PDB entry 6AR2 | X-ray diffraction, 1.55 A resolution | chains A and C

Chain A:
Name: Sarcolemmal membrane-associated protein
From: Homo sapiens
UniProtKB: Q14BN4 (SLMAP_HUMAN); residues 1-140 here = UniProt positions 1-140
Amino-acid sequence (140 residues; numbered 1 to 140; the number before each row is that of its first residue):
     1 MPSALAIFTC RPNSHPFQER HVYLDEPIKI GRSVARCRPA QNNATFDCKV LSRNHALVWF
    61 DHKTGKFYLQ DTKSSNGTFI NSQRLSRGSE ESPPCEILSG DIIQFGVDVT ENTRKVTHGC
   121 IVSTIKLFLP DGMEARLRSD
Disordered / not traced: 1, 136-140

Chain C:
Name: Asp-gly-tpo-met-lys-arg
Amino-acid sequence (10 residues; row label = number of the first residue in the row):
   373 EEEDGTMKRN
Disordered / not traced: 373-375, 382
Modified residues: T378 (phosphothreonine; TPO)

Chain A / chain C interface:
Contacting residue pairs (25):
  R32(A) with D376(C), hydrogen bond (side chain-backbone); G377(C); T378(C)
  K49(A) with T378(C); M379(C), hydrogen bond (backbone-backbone)
  V50(A) with T378(C); M379(C)
  L51(A) with T378(C)
  S52(A) with T378(C)
  R53(A) with D376(C), salt bridge; T378(C)
  S75(A) with T378(C); K380(C)
  N76(A) with T378(C); M379(C), hydrogen bond (side chain-backbone); K380(C); R381(C), hydrogen bond (side chain-backbone)
  V107(A) with R381(C)
  D108(A) with R381(C), hydrogen bond (backbone-side chain)
  V109(A) with M379(C); K380(C); R381(C)
  T110(A) with M379(C)
  E111(A) with M379(C)
  H118(A) with M379(C), hydrogen bond
Also at the interface, not in a pair above, chain A (15 interface residues in all): V116
The authors on this interface:
  - specific contacts: R32(A)-T378(C), S52(A)-T378(C), R53(A)-T378(C), R53(A)-D376(C) (hydrogen bond), S75(A)-T378(C), V107(A)-R381(C) (hydrophobic contact), D108(A)-R381(C) (backbone contact), V109(A)-R381(C) (hydrophobic contact)
  - interface residues, chain C: M379(C)

Overview:
Chain A and chain C form an interface of 15 and 6 residues respectively, with 6 hydrogen bonds and 1 salt
bridge. Polar contacts include R53(A)-D376(C), R32(A)-D376(C) and N76(A)-M379(C). The paper describes contacts
between R32(A) and T378(C), S52(A) and T378(C) and R53(A) and T378(C) among others; a hydrogen bond between
R53(A) and D376(C); hydrophobic contacts between V107(A) and R381(C) and V109(A) and R381(C). From the paper:
the interface residue M379(C).
Here chain A is Sarcolemmal membrane-associated protein (Homo sapiens) and chain C is Asp-gly-tpo-met-lys-arg.
Entry 6AR2 (Structure of human SLMAP FHA domain in complex with pMST2) was determined by X-ray diffraction,
deposited together with 6AR0 and 6AO5.
